2OCY - chains B and C of the 3 polymer chains in the assembly; structure by X-ray diffraction, 3.30 A resolution.

[Chain B]
Protein: Rab guanine nucleotide exchange factor SEC2
Organism: Saccharomyces cerevisiae
UniProt: P17065 (SEC2_YEAST); residue numbers follow UniProt; this construct covers 17-167
Chain sequence (154 residues; each row starts with the number of its first residue):
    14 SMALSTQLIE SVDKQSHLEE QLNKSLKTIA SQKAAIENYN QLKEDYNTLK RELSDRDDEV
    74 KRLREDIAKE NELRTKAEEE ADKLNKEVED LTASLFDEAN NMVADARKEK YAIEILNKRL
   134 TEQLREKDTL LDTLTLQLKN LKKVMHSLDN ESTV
Unresolved in the structure: 163-167
Construct notes: cloning artifact (14-16); modified residue (115, 158)
Modified residues: Mse15 (selenomethionine; parent Met); Mse115 (selenomethionine; parent Met); Mse158 (selenomethionine; parent Met)

[Chain C]
Protein: Ras-related protein SEC4
Organism: Saccharomyces cerevisiae
UniProt: P07560 (SEC4_YEAST); residues 18-187 here = UniProt positions 18-187
Chain sequence (170 residues; each row starts with the number of its first residue):
    18 DSIMKILLIG DSGVGKSCLL VRFVEDKFNP SFITTIGIDF KIKTVDINGK KVKLQLWDTA
    78 GQERFRTITT AYYRGAMGII LVYDVTDERT FTNIKQWFKT VNEHANDEAQ LLLVGNKSDM
   138 ETRVVTADQG EALAKELGIP FIESSAKNDD NVNEIFFTLA KLIQEKIDSN
Unresolved in the structure: 64-69, 133-144, 164-167, 187
Construct notes: modified residue (21, 94, 137)
Modified residues: Mse21 (selenomethionine; parent Met); Mse94 (selenomethionine; parent Met); Mse137 (selenomethionine)
From the paper describing this entry:
  - conformationally variable residues (loop rearrangement, order/disorder transition, side-chain flip): G27 to S34, E42 to P47, S48 to D56, I64 to V69, T76 to R91, N133 to A144, K164 to D167
  - mutagenesis - I50A: decreased catalytic activity on Sec2p
  - mutagenesis - F45A: abolished binding to GDP
  - specificity-determining residues: K44 to I55

[Interface between chain B and chain C]
Contacting residue pairs - 18 pairs, chain B then chain C:
  E102(B) - K22(C)  salt bridge
  E102(B) - W74(C)
  T105(B) - W74(C)
  A106(B) - F57(C)  hydrophobic
  A106(B) - W74(C)
  F109(B) - D56(C)
  F109(B) - F57(C)  hydrophobic
  F109(B) - W74(C)  hydrophobic
  N113(B) - P47(C)
  N113(B) - F49(C)
  N113(B) - F57(C)  hydrogen bond (side chain-backbone)
  V116(B) - P47(C)  hydrophobic
  A117(B) - F45(C)
  R120(B) - K44(C)
  R120(B) - F45(C)
  R120(B) - N46(C)
  R120(B) - P47(C)
  K121(B) - F45(C)
Other interface residues (no listed pair), chain B (14 interface residues in all): N98, V101, D110, A112, Y124
Other interface residues (no listed pair), chain C (13 interface residues in all): I55, I85, A88, Y89

[In short]
14 residues of chain B and 13 residues of chain C are in contact, with 1 hydrogen bond and 1 salt bridge.
Polar pairs include E102(B)-K22(C) and N113(B)-F57(C). The paper reports that I50A of chain C reduces
catalytic activity on Sec2p; the specificity determinant K44(C).
Here chain B is Rab guanine nucleotide exchange factor SEC2 and chain C is Ras-related protein SEC4, both from
Saccharomyces cerevisiae. Entry 2OCY (Complex of the guanine exchange factor Sec2p and the Rab GTPase Sec4p)
was determined by X-ray diffraction.
